5KRA - chains A and B of the 4 polymer chains in the assembly; structure by X-ray diffraction, 2.40 A resolution.

[Chain A (and B)]
Molecule: Estrogen receptor
From: Homo sapiens
Notes: fragment: ligand-binding domain; chain B of this document is another copy of the same molecule, construct and numbering; everything in this record applies to it too
UniProtKB: P03372 (ESR1_HUMAN), isoform P03372-3; residues 298-554 here correspond to UniProt positions 125-381 (UniProt number = residue number - 173)
Sequence (257 residues; numbered 298 to 554; the number before each row is that of its first residue):
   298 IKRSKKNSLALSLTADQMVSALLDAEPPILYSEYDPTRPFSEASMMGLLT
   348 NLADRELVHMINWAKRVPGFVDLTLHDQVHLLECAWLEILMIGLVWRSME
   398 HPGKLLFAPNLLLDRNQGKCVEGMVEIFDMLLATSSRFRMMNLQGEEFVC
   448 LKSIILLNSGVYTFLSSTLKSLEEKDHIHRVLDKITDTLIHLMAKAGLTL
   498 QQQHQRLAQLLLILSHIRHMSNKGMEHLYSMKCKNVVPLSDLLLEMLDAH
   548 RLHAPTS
Not modelled in the structure: 298-304, 332-336, 415-417, 462-471, 549-554 (chain B: 298-304, 415-417, 462-463, 550-554)
Sequence notes: engineered mutation Ser-537 (Tyr364 in P03372)
Small-molecule neighbours: 6WS (1-[2,2-bis(chloranyl)-1-(4-chlorophenyl)ethenyl]-4-chloranyl-benzene): Leu-346, Leu-349, Ala-350, Glu-353, Leu-384, Leu-387, Met-388, Leu-391, Arg-394, Phe-404, Met-421, Ile-424, Phe-425, Leu-428, Gly-521, His-524, Leu-525

[How chain A and chain B interact]
Contacting residue pairs - 49 pairs, chain A then chain B:
  Ala-430(A) / Tyr-459(B)
  Arg-434(A) / His-476(B)
  Ile-451(A) / Leu-509(B)  hydrophobic
  Asn-455(A) / Leu-509(B)
  Asn-455(A) / Ser-512(B)
  Tyr-459(A) / Ala-430(B)
  Tyr-459(A) / Leu-509(B)  hydrogen bond (side chain-backbone)
  Tyr-459(A) / Ile-510(B)
  Tyr-459(A) / His-513(B)
  His-476(A) / Arg-434(B)  hydrogen bond
  Asp-480(A) / Gln-502(B)
  Asp-480(A) / Gln-506(B)  hydrogen bond
  Thr-483(A) / His-501(B)
  Thr-483(A) / Ala-505(B)
  Asp-484(A) / Gln-498(B)
  Asp-484(A) / Gln-502(B)  hydrogen bond
  Ile-487(A) / His-501(B)
  Leu-497(A) / Leu-497(B)  hydrophobic
  Gln-498(A) / Asp-484(B)  hydrogen bond
  His-501(A) / Thr-483(B)
  His-501(A) / Asp-484(B)  salt bridge
  His-501(A) / Ile-487(B)
  His-501(A) / His-501(B)
  His-501(A) / Leu-504(B)
  Gln-502(A) / Asp-480(B)
  Gln-502(A) / Asp-484(B)  hydrogen bond
  Leu-504(A) / His-501(B)
  Ala-505(A) / Thr-483(B)
  Ala-505(A) / Leu-508(B)  hydrophobic
  Gln-506(A) / Asp-480(B)  hydrogen bond
  Leu-508(A) / Ala-505(B)  hydrophobic
  Leu-509(A) / Ile-451(B)  hydrophobic
  Leu-509(A) / Asn-455(B)  hydrogen bond (backbone-side chain)
  Leu-509(A) / Tyr-459(B)
  Leu-509(A) / Leu-508(B)  hydrophobic
  Ile-510(A) / Tyr-459(B)
  Leu-511(A) / Leu-509(B)  hydrophobic
  Ser-512(A) / Arg-515(B)  hydrogen bond
  His-513(A) / Tyr-459(B)
  His-513(A) / Arg-515(B)
  Arg-515(A) / Ser-512(B)  hydrogen bond
  Arg-515(A) / His-516(B)
  His-516(A) / Arg-515(B)
  His-516(A) / Asn-519(B)  hydrogen bond
  Asn-519(A) / His-516(B)  hydrogen bond
  Asn-519(A) / Asn-519(B)  hydrogen bond
  Lys-520(A) / His-547(B)  hydrogen bond (side chain-backbone)
  Glu-523(A) / Glu-523(B)
  His-547(A) / Lys-520(B)  hydrogen bond (backbone-side chain)
Interface residues without a listed pair, chain A (33 interface residues in all): Met-427, Thr-460, Leu-479, Gln-500
Interface residues without a listed pair, chain B (31 interface residues in all): Met-427, Thr-460, Leu-511

[In short]
Chain A and chain B form an interface of 33 and 31 residues respectively; the contacts include 15 hydrogen
bonds and 1 salt bridge. Polar contacts include His-501(A)/Asp-484(B), Tyr-459(A)/Leu-509(B) and
His-476(A)/Arg-434(B). Chain A binds compound 6WS.
Chain A and chain B are both Estrogen receptor (Homo sapiens); the structure, Crystal Structure of the
ER-alpha Ligand-binding Domain (Y537S) in Complex with DDT and DDE, was determined by X-ray diffraction
together with 5KR9, 5KRC, 5KRF, 5KRH, 5KRI, 5KRJ and 43 further entries from the same study.
